Entry 8OZF (electron microscopy, 3.73 A resolution); this record covers chains B and J of the 16 polymer chains in the assembly.

== Chain B ==
Molecule: Piwi domain-containing protein
Organism: Maribacter polysiphoniae
Reference sequence: A0A316E3U6 (A0A316E3U6_9FLAO); residues 1-507 here = UniProt positions 1-507
Sequence (507 residues; row label = number of the first residue in the row):
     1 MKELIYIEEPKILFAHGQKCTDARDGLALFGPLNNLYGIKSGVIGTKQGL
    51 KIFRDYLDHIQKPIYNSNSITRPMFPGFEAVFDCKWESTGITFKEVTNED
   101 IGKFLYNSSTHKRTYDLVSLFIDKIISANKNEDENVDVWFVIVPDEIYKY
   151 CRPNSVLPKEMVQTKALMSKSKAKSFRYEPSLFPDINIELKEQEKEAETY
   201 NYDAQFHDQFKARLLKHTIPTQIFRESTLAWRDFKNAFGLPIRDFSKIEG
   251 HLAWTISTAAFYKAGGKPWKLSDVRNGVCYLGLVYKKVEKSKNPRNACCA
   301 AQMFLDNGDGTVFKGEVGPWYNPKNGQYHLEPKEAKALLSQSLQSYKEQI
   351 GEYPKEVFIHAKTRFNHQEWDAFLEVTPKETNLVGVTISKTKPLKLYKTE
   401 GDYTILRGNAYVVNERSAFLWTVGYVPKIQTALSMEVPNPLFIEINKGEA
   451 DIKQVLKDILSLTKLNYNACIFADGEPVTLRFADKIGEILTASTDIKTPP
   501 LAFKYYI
Unresolved in the structure: 165-198

== Chain J ==
Molecule: 16-nt DNA strand
Sequence (16 nucleotides; numbered 1 to 16; the number before each row is that of its first residue):
     1 AAAAAAAAAAAAAAAA

== Chain B / chain J interface ==
Pairs across the interface - 20 pairs, chain B then chain J:
  Arg-72(B) with DA16(J), phosphate contact
  Pro-153(B) with DA11(J), phosphate contact
  Asn-154(B) with DA10(J), hydrogen bond to the phosphate; DA11(J), phosphate contact
  Phe-245(B) with DA15(J), base contact; DA16(J), base contact
  Ile-248(B) with DA16(J), base contact
  His-251(B) with DA16(J), hydrogen bond to the base
  Tyr-285(B) with DA8(J), sugar contact
  Lys-286(B) with DA8(J), phosphate contact; DA9(J), salt bridge to the phosphate
  Lys-287(B) with DA9(J), hydrogen bond to the phosphate
  Tyr-328(B) with DA8(J), hydrogen bond to the sugar
  Lys-362(B) with DA8(J), phosphate contact
  Thr-363(B) with DA7(J), phosphate contact; DA8(J), hydrogen bond to the phosphate
  Arg-364(B) with DA6(J), hydrogen bond to the phosphate; DA7(J), salt bridge to the phosphate
  Met-435(B) with DA15(J), sugar contact
  Glu-488(B) with DA10(J), phosphate contact
Also at the interface, not in a pair above, chain B (19 interface residues in all): Arg-152, Gln-205, Ile-429, Thr-431
Also at the interface, not in a pair above, chain J (9 interface residues in all): DA14

== In short ==
The interface between chain B and chain J involves 19 residues on one side and 9 on the other, with 6 hydrogen
bonds and 2 salt bridges. Among the polar pairs are His-251(B)/DA16(J), Tyr-328(B)/DA8(J) and
Asn-154(B)/DA10(J).
Here chain B is Piwi domain-containing protein (Maribacter polysiphoniae) and chain J is a 16-nt DNA strand.
Entry 8OZF (cryoEM structure of SPARTA complex Tetramer Post-NAD cleavage-2) was determined by electron
microscopy (same publication as 8OZ6, 8OZC, 8OZD, 8OZE, 8OZG and 8OZI).
